Entry 3OWL (X-ray diffraction, 2.10 A resolution); this record covers chain A.

Chain A:
Name: CSNK2A1 protein
From: Homo sapiens
UniProtKB: Q5U5J2 (Q5U5J2_HUMAN); residue numbers follow UniProt; this construct covers 1-331
Amino-acid sequence (331 residues; each row starts with the number of its first residue):
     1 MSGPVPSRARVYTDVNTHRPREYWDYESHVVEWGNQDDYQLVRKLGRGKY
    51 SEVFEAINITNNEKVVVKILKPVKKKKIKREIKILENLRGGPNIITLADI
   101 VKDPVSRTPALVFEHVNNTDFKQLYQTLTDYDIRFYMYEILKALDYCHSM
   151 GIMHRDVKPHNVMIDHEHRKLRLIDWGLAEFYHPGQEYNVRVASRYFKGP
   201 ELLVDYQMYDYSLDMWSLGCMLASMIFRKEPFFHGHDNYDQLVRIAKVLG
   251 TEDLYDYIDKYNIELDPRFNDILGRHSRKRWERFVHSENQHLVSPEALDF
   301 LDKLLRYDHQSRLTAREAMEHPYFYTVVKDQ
Unresolved in the structure: 1
Small-molecule neighbours: 19E (11-chloro-8-methyl-7H-benzo[e]pyrido[4,3-b]indol-3-ol): Leu45, Val53, Val66, Lys68, Ile95, Phe113, Glu114, His115, Val116, Met163, Ile174, Asp175
Reported in the primary citation:
  - binding site for 19E: Lys68, Val116

Summary:
Bound to chain A: compound 19E. The paper reports a binding site for 19E at Lys68 and Val116.
Chain A is CSNK2A1 protein (Homo sapiens); the structure, Human CK2 catalytic domain in complex with a
benzopyridoindole derivative inhibitor, was determined by X-ray diffraction (same publication as 3OWJ and
3OWK).
